Entry 7SPI (electron microscopy, 2.97 A resolution); this record covers chains B1 and D1 of the 78 polymer chains in the assembly.

# Chain B1
Protein: TraV
Organism: Salmonella typhi
UniProt: Q8KNL2 (Q8KNL2_SALTI); residue numbers follow UniProt; this construct covers 1-204
Chain sequence (204 residues; row label = number of the first residue in the row):
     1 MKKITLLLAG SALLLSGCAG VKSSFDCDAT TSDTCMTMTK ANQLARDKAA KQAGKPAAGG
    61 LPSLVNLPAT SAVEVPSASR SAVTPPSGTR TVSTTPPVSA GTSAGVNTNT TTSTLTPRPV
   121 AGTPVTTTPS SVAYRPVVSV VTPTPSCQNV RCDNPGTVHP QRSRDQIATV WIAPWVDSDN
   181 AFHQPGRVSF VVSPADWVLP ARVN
Unresolved in the structure: 1-90, 102-149, 204

# Chain D1
Protein: TraK
Organism: Salmonella typhi
UniProt: Q8KNL8 (Q8KNL8_SALTI); numbering as in UniProt (aligned over 1-246)
Chain sequence (246 residues; row label = number of the first residue in the row):
     1 MKNNLPAFLF GTAMMVVMPP AAQAQSPATI SLPQGGQFRL SISNTDPNMI FIPGDKVTAI
    61 TAPGGMLADK RLTRAGGVLF TSVATRTFTI FVETARGQTF SVVATPVKGE GRVYRLMSAE
   121 PPSRPETRKW ETAQAYEKLL ISLNRAVLTG DIPDGYGEVK PLSDGIRLPG GFSVTPLKAW
   181 AGDQLRADRY ELRNANTWGV ALREQDFWKP GVRAVMFDNN AQTLMGGGRM TVTVIRGNGE
   241 GEDGQR
Unresolved in the structure: 1-24, 242-246

# Interface between chain B1 and chain D1
Residue-residue contacts - 24 pairs, chain B1 then chain D1:
  Ala168(B1) - Leu148(D1)  hydrophobic
  Thr169(B1) - Glu204(D1)  hydrogen bond
  Thr169(B1) - Met216(D1)
  Val170(B1) - Asn144(D1)
  Val170(B1) - Glu204(D1)
  Val170(B1) - Ala214(D1)  hydrophobic
  Val170(B1) - Met216(D1)  hydrophobic
  Trp171(B1) - Glu204(D1)  hydrogen bond (backbone-side chain)
  Trp171(B1) - Gln205(D1)
  Trp171(B1) - Ala214(D1)
  Trp171(B1) - Val215(D1)  hydrogen bond (backbone-backbone)
  Ile172(B1) - Tyr136(D1)  hydrophobic
  Ile172(B1) - Leu140(D1)  hydrophobic
  Ile172(B1) - Ala214(D1)  hydrophobic
  Ala173(B1) - Trp208(D1)  hydrophobic
  Ala173(B1) - Val212(D1)
  Ala173(B1) - Arg213(D1)  hydrogen bond (backbone-backbone)
  Trp175(B1) - Tyr136(D1)
  His183(B1) - Gln134(D1)
  Pro185(B1) - Glu137(D1)
  Arg187(B1) - Glu204(D1)  salt bridge
  Val188(B1) - Ile141(D1)  hydrophobic
  Phe190(B1) - Ile141(D1)  hydrophobic
  Val192(B1) - Leu148(D1)  hydrophobic
Also at the interface, not in a pair above, chain B1 (15 interface residues in all): Asp177, Val191
Also at the interface, not in a pair above, chain D1 (18 interface residues in all): Arg145, Thr149, Phe217

# Overview
15 residues of chain B1 and 18 residues of chain D1 are in contact; the contacts include 4 hydrogen bonds and
1 salt bridge. Among the polar pairs are Arg187(B1)-Glu204(D1), Thr169(B1)-Glu204(D1) and
Trp171(B1)-Glu204(D1).
Chain B1 is TraV and chain D1 is TraK, both from Salmonella typhi; the structure, Models for C13
reconstruction of Outer Membrane Core Complex (OMCC) of Type IV Secretion System (T4SS) ..., was determined by
electron microscopy (same publication as 7SPB, 7SPC, 7SPJ and 7SPK).
